PDB entry 7UB2 | electron microscopy, 3.40 A resolution | chains E and Z of the 12 polymer chains in the assembly

[Chain E]
Molecule: RecT
Organism: Listeria innocua Clip11262
UniProt: Q92FL9 (Q92FL9_LISIN); numbering as in UniProt (aligned over 1-271)
Amino-acid sequence (274 residues; row label = number of the first residue in the row; numbers below 1 keep their minus sign (Gly-2 is residue -2)):
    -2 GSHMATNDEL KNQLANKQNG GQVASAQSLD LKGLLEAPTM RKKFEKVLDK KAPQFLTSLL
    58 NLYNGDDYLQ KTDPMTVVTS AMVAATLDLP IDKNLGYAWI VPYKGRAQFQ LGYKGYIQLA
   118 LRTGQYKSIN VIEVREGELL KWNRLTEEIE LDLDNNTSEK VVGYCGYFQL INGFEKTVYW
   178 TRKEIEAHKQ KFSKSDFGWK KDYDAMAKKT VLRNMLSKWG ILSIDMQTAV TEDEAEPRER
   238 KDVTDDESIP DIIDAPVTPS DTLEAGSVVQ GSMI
Not modelled in the structure: -2 to 33, 225-271
Sequence notes: expression tag (-2 to 0)
From the paper describing this entry:
  - binding site for the 49-nt DNA strand: Trp96, Gln107, Tyr110, His185, Lys206, Arg210, Asn211, Lys215
  - binding site for the 49-nt DNA strand (chain Z): Val98, Tyr100, Lys101, Lys191, Phe194
  - self-association interface (contacts with another copy of this molecule): Asp46, Leu53, Leu56, Leu57, Asn61, Ile114, Leu118, Ile126, Asn127, Glu135
  - mutagenesis - K157A, K180A: unchanged binding to DNA
  - mutagenesis - K111A/K215A, K206A/K215A, K206A/R210A, K206E, R210A/K215A, K215A/W216A: abolished binding to DNA
  - mutagenesis - L118A/F171A, I126H, W216R: abolished expression
  - mutagenesis - V98A, K191A/F194A: decreased binding to duplex intermediate
  - mutagenesis - V98W, Y100A, Y100E, K101A, K101E, Q107A, Q107H, K191A, K191E, F194A, F194E: unchanged binding to duplex intermediate
  - mutagenesis - V98A: unchanged binding to ssDNA
  - mutagenesis - K111A: decreased binding to DNA

[Chain Z]
Molecule: 49-nt DNA strand
Sequence (49 nucleotides; numbered 15 to 63; the number before each row is that of its first residue):
    15 TTTTTTTTTT TTTTTTTTTT TTTTTTTTTT TTTTTTTTTT TTTTTTTTT

[How chain E and chain Z interact]
Contacting residue pairs (11; chain E residue first):
  Lys90(E) with DT59(Z), base contact
  Val98(E) with DT62(Z), base contact
  Pro99(E) with DT62(Z), base contact
  Tyr100(E) with DT62(Z), base contact; DT63(Z), stacking on the base
  Lys101(E) with DT63(Z), phosphate contact
  Gln105(E) with DT63(Z), base contact
  Lys191(E) with DT62(Z), sugar contact
  Ser192(E) with DT60(Z), base contact
  Phe194(E) with DT59(Z), sugar contact; DT60(Z), phosphate contact
Other interface residues (no listed pair), chain E (11 interface residues in all): Tyr65, Gly195
Other interface residues (no listed pair), chain Z (6 interface residues in all): DT58, DT61

[In short]
11 residues of chain E face 6 of chain Z across their interface, with 1 aromatic stacking contact. The paper
reports a binding site for the 49-nt DNA strand at Trp96(E), Gln107(E) and Tyr110(E) among others;
K111A/K215A, K206A/K215A and K206A/R210A of chain E, among others, abolish binding to DNA; 25 substitutions
were tested in all.
Here chain E is RecT (Listeria innocua Clip11262) and chain Z is a 49-nt DNA strand. Entry 7UB2 (Structure of
RecT protein from Listeria innoccua phage A118 in complex with 83-mer annealed duplex) was determined by
electron microscopy, deposited together with 7UBB.
